PDB entry 7M8E | electron microscopy, 3.40 A resolution | chains D and F of the 9 polymer chains in the assembly

[Chain D]
Name: DNA-directed RNA polymerase subunit beta'
From: Escherichia coli
Notes: EC 2.7.7.6
UniProtKB: D8ED86 (D8ED86_ECOLX); residue numbers follow UniProt; this construct covers 1-1407
Amino-acid sequence (1416 residues; numbered 1 to 1416; the number before each row is that of its first residue):
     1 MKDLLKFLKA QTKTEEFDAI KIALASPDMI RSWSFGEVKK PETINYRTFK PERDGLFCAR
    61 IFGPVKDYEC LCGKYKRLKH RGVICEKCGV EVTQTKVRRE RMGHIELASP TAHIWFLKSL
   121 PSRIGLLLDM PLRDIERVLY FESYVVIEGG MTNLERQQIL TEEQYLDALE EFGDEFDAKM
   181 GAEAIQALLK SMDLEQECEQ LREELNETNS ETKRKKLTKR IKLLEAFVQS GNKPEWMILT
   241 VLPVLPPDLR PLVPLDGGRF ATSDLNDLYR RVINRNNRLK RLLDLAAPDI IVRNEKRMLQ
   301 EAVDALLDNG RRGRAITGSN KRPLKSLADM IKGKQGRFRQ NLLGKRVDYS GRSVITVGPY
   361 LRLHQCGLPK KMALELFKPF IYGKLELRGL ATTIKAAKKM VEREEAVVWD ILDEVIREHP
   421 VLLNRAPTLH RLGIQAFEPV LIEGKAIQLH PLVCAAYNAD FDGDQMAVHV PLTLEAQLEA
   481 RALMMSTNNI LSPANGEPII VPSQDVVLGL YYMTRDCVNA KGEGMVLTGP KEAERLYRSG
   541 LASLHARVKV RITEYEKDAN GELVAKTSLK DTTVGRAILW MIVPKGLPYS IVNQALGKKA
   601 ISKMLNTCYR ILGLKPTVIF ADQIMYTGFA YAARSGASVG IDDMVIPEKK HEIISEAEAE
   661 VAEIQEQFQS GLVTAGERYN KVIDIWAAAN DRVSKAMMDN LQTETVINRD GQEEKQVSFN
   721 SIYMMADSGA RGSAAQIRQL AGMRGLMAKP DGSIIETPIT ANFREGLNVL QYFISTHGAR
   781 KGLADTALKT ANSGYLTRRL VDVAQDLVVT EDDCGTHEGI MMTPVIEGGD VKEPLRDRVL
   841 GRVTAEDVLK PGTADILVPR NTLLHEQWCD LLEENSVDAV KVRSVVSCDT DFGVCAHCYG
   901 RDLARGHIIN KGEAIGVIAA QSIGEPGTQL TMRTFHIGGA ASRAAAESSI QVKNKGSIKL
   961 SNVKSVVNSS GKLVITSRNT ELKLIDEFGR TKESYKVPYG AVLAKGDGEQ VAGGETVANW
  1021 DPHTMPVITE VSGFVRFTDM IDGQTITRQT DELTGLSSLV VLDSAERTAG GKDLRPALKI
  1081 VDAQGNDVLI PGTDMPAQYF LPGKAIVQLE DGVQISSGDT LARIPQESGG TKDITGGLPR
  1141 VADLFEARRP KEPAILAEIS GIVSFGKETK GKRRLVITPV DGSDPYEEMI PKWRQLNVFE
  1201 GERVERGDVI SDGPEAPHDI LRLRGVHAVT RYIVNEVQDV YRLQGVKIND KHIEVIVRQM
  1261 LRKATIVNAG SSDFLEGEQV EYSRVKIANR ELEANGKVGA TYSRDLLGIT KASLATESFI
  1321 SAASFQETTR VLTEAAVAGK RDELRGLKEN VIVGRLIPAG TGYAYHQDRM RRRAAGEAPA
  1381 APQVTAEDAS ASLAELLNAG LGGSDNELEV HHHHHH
Unresolved in the structure: 1-14, 933-947, 1127-1136, 1377-1416
Differences from the reference sequence: expression tag (1408-1416)
Ion coordination: Zn2+ site 1: Cys70, Cys72, Cys85, Cys88; Mg2+: Asp460, Asp462, Asp464 (shared with 1 residue of chain 3); Zn2+ site 2: Cys814, Cys888, Cys895, Cys898

[Chain F]
Name: RNA polymerase-associated protein RapA
From: Escherichia coli
Notes: EC 3.6.4.-
UniProtKB: C3TR27 (C3TR27_ECOLX); numbering as in UniProt (aligned over 1-968)
Amino-acid sequence (974 residues; each row starts with the number of its first residue; numbers below 1 keep their minus sign (His-5 is residue -5)):
    -5 HHHHHHMPFT LGQRWISDTE SELGLGTVVA VDARTVTLLF PSTGENRLYA RSDSPVTRVM
    55 FNPGDTITSH DGWQMQVEEV KEENGLLTYI GTRLDTEESG VALREVFLDS KLVFSKPQDR
   115 LFAGQIDRMD RFALRYRARK YSSEQFRMPY SGLRGQRTSL IPHQLNIAHD VGRRHAPRVL
   175 LADEVGLGKT IEAGMILHQQ LLSGAAERVL IIVPETLQHQ WLVEMLRRFN LRFALFDDER
   235 YAEAQHDAYN PFDTEQLVIC SLDFARRSKQ RLEHLCEAEW DLLVVDEAHH LVWSEDAPSR
   295 EYQAIEQLAE HVPGVLLLTA TPEQLGMESH FARLRLLDPN RFHDFAQFVE EQKNYRPVAD
   355 AVAMLLAGNK LSNDELNMLG EMIGEQDIEP LLQAANSDSE DAQSARQELV SMLMDRHGTS
   415 RVLFRNTRNG VKGFPKRELH TIKLPLPTQY QTAIKVSGIM GARKSAEDRA RDMLYPERIY
   475 QEFEGDNATW WNFDPRVEWL MGYLTSHRSQ KVLVICAKAA TALQLEQVLR EREGIRAAVF
   535 HEGMSIIERD RAAAWFAEED TGAQVLLCSE IGSEGRNFQF ASHMVMFDLP FNPDLLEQRI
   595 GRLDRIGQAH DIQIHVPYLE KTAQSVLVRW YHEGLDAFEH TCPTGRTIYD SVYNDLINYL
   655 ASPDQTEGFD DLIKNCREQH EALKAQLEQG RDRLLEIHSN GGEKAQALAE SIEEQDDDTN
   715 LIAFAMNLFD IIGINQDDRG DNMIVLTPSD HMLVPDFPGL SEDGITITFD REVALAREDA
   775 QFITWEHPLI RNGLDLILSG DTGSSTISLL KNKALPVGTL LVELIYVVEA QAPKQLQLNR
   835 FLPPTPVRML LDKNGNNLAA QVEFETFNRQ LNAVNRHTGS KLVNAVQQDV HAILQLGEAQ
   895 IEKSARALID AARNEADEKL SAELSRLEAL RAVNPNIRDD ELTAIESNRQ QVMESLDQAG
   955 WRLDALRLIV VTHQ
Unresolved in the structure: -5 to 1
Differences from the reference sequence: expression tag (-5 to 0)
From the paper describing this entry:
  - conformationally variable residues (loop rearrangement, side-chain flip): Lys183, Glu281, Ser563 to Asn571, Arg599
  - conformationally variable residues (domain motion): Pro111 (proposed by the authors, not directly observed)

[How chain D and chain F interact]
Residue-residue contacts (23):
  Ser32(D) - Arg28(F)
  Ser34(D) - Arg28(F)
  Phe35(D) - Arg28(F)
  Lys66(D) - Asp744(F)  salt bridge
  Tyr68(D) - Asp744(F)
  Tyr68(D) - His745(F)
  Arg77(D) - Ser743(F)  hydrogen bond (side chain-backbone)
  Arg77(D) - Asp744(F)
  Arg77(D) - Met746(F)
  Arg77(D) - Pro749(F)  hydrogen bond (side chain-backbone)
  Leu78(D) - Met746(F)
  Leu78(D) - Leu747(F)  hydrophobic
  Lys79(D) - Thr13(F)
  His80(D) - Glu14(F)  salt bridge
  Arg81(D) - Asp47(F)
  Arg81(D) - Pro49(F)
  Gly82(D) - Ala44(F)
  Val83(D) - Leu42(F)
  Val83(D) - Tyr43(F)  hydrophobic
  Ile84(D) - Leu42(F)  hydrogen bond (backbone-backbone)
  Ile84(D) - Ala44(F)
  Glu91(D) - Ala44(F)
  Lys395(D) - Asp732(F)
Also at the interface, not in a pair above, chain D (17 interface residues in all): Asp67, Lys76
Also at the interface, not in a pair above, chain F (18 interface residues in all): Thr29, Arg41, Glu756
Interface features reported in the paper:
  - specific contacts: Lys66(D)-Asp744(F) (salt bridge), His80(D)-Glu14(F) (salt bridge)

[Summary]
17 residues of chain D face 18 of chain F across their interface; the contacts include 3 hydrogen bonds and 2
salt bridges. Polar pairs include Lys66(D)-Asp744(F), His80(D)-Glu14(F) and Arg77(D)-Ser743(F). The authors
report salt bridges between Lys66(D) and Asp744(F) and His80(D) and Glu14(F). From the paper: conformational
variability at Lys183(F), Glu281(F) and Ser563(F) among others.
Here chain D is DNA-directed RNA polymerase subunit beta' and chain F is RNA polymerase-associated protein
RapA, both from Escherichia coli. Entry 7M8E (E.coli RNAP-RapA elongation complex) was determined by electron
microscopy.
